Entry 1MT1 (X-ray diffraction, 2.20 A resolution); this record covers chains C and F of the 6 polymer chains in the assembly.

Chain C:
Protein: Pyruvoyl-dependent arginine decarboxylase beta chain
From: Methanocaldococcus jannaschii
Notes: EC 4.1.1.19
UniProt: Q57764 (PDAD_METJA); residues 1-52 here = UniProt positions 1-52
Sequence (52 residues; row label = number of the first residue in the row):
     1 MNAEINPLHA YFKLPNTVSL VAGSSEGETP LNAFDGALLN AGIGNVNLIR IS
Disordered / not traced: 1-4
Modified positions: Mse-1 (selenomethionine)
Sequence notes: modified residue (1)
Ligand contacts: agmatine (AG2): Leu-31, Phe-34, Asp-35, Leu-38, Gly-44, Val-46, Asn-47, Leu-48
Curated features (UniProtKB/Swiss-Prot):
  - site: Ser-52 (Cleavage (non-hydrolytic))
From the paper describing this entry:
  - binding site for agmatine: Asp-35, Gly-44, Val-46, Ser-52
  - catalytic residues: Ser-52 (proposed by the authors, not directly observed)

Chain F:
Protein: Pyruvoyl-dependent arginine decarboxylase alpha chain
From: Methanocaldococcus jannaschii
Notes: EC 4.1.1.19
UniProt: Q57764 (PDAD_METJA); aligned to UniProt positions 54-166 over residues 53-165 (the alignment contains insertions or deletions, so no single offset holds)
Sequence (113 residues; numbered 53 to 165; the number before each row is that of its first residue):
    53 XIMPPEAEIV PLPKLPMGAL VPTAYGYIIS DVPGETISAA ISVAIPKDKS LCGLIMEYEG
   113 KCSKKEAEKT VREMAKIGFE MRGWELDRIE SIAVEHTVEK LGCAFAAAAL WYK
Modified positions: PYR (pyruvic acid) at position 53; Mse-55, Mse-69, Mse-108, Mse-126, Mse-133 (selenomethionine; parent Met)
Sequence notes: modified residue (55, 69, 108, 126, 133)
Ligand contacts: agmatine (AG2): PYR_53, Ile-54, Ile-107, Mse-108, Glu-109, Arg-134
From the paper describing this entry:
  - catalytic residues: Glu-109 (proposed by the authors, not directly observed)

How chain C and chain F interact:
Pairs across the interface (6):
  Leu-14(C) / Gly-70(F)
  Leu-14(C) / Ala-71(F)  hydrophobic
  Leu-14(C) / Leu-72(F)
  Pro-15(C) / Leu-72(F)
  Ile-51(C) / Leu-72(F)  hydrophobic
  Ser-52(C) / Tyr-77(F)  hydrogen bond
Also at the interface, not in a pair above, chain F (5 interface residues in all): Mse-69

In short:
Chain C and chain F form an interface of 4 and 5 residues respectively, with 1 hydrogen bond. The
hydrogen-bonded pair is Ser-52(C)/Tyr-77(F). Ligands of chain C: agmatine. Chain F binds agmatine. The paper
reports catalytic residues Ser-52(C) and Glu-109(F); a binding site for agmatine at Asp-35(C), Gly-44(C) and
Val-46(C) among others.
Chain C is Pyruvoyl-dependent arginine decarboxylase beta chain and chain F is Pyruvoyl-dependent arginine
decarboxylase alpha chain, both from Methanocaldococcus jannaschii; the structure, The Crystal Structure of
Pyruvoyl-dependent Arginine Decarboxylase from Methanococcus jannaschii, was determined by X-ray diffraction
together with 1N13 and 1N2M from the same study.
